9IU0 - chains H and I of the 16 polymer chains in the assembly; structure by electron microscopy, 5.18 A resolution (low resolution: residue-level contacts below are approximate; hydrogen-bond / salt-bridge calls are withheld).

# Chain H (and I)
Molecule: ATP synthase subunit c
Organism: Chloroflexus aurantiacus J-10-fl
Notes: chain I of this document is another copy of the same molecule, construct and numbering; everything in this record applies to it too
UniProtKB: A9WGS9 (ATPL_CHLAA); numbering as in UniProt (aligned over 1-76)
Chain sequence (76 residues; each row starts with the number of its first residue):
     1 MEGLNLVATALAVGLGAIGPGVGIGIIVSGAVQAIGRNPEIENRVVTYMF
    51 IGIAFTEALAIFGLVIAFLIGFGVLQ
Disordered / not traced: 1, 73-76
Swiss-Prot annotation at these positions:
  - site: Glu57 (Reversibly protonated during proton transport)

# Chain H / chain I interface
Pairs across the interface (27; chain H residue first):
  Leu4(H) with Glu2(I); Gly3(I)
  Ala8(H) with Leu6(I); Val7(I); Ala10(I)
  Leu11(H) with Val7(I); Ala10(I); Leu11(I)
  Ala12(H) with Ala10(I)
  Leu15(H) with Gly14(I); Ile18(I)
  Gly16(H) with Gly14(I); Ala17(I); Ile18(I)
  Gly19(H) with Ile18(I); Gly21(I); Val22(I)
  Gly23(H) with Gly21(I); Gly25(I)
  Ile26(H) with Ser29(I)
  Ile27(H) with Gly25(I); Val28(I); Ser29(I)
  Gly30(H) with Val32(I)
  Ala31(H) with Val32(I)
  Ala34(H) with Val32(I)
  Leu59(H) with Ala17(I)
Other interface residues (no listed pair), chain H (16 interface residues in all): Ile18, Pro20
Other interface residues (no listed pair), chain I (16 interface residues in all): Leu15

# Overview
Chain H and chain I each contribute 16 residues to their interface.
Chain H and chain I are both ATP synthase subunit c (Chloroflexus aurantiacus J-10-fl); the structure,
Chloroflexus aurantiacus ADP-bound ATP synthase, state 3, focused refinement of FO and peripheral stalk, was
determined by electron microscopy (same publication as 9ITJ, 9ITK, 9ITL, 9ITM, 9ITN, 9ITO and 11 further
entries).
